Entry 3J8F (electron microscopy, 3.70 A resolution); this record covers chains 1 and 2 of the 5 polymer chains in the assembly.

Chain 1:
Name: Capsid protein VP1
Organism: Human poliovirus 1 Mahoney
Reference sequence: P03300 (POLG_POL1M); residues 1-302 here correspond to UniProt positions 580-881 (UniProt number = residue number + 579)
Sequence (302 residues; row label = number of the first residue in the row):
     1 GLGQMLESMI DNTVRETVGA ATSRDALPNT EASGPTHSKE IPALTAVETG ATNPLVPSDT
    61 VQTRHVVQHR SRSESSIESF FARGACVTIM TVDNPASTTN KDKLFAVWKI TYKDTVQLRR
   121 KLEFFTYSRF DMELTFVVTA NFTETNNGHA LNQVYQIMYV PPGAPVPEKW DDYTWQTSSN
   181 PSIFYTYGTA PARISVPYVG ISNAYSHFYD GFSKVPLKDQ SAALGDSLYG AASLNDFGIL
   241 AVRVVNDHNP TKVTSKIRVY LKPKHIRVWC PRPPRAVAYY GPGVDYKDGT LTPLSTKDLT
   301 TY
Not modelled in the structure: 1-19
Curated features (UniProtKB/Swiss-Prot):
  - region: Gly-1 to Ala-21 (Amphipathic alpha-helix)
  - site: Tyr-302 (Cleavage)
Reported in the primary citation:
  - conformationally variable residues (loop rearrangement): Thr-145 to Gly-148, Pro-162 to Pro-165, Thr-174 to Thr-177, Asn-203 to Tyr-205, Ser-233 to Asp-236, Asp-236 to Phe-237
  - contacts within the chain: Lys-109/Leu-234 (backbone contact)

Chain 2:
Name: Capsid protein VP2
Organism: Human poliovirus 1 Mahoney
Reference sequence: P03300 (POLG_POL1M); residues 1-272 here correspond to UniProt positions 70-341 (UniProt number = residue number + 69)
Sequence (272 residues; each row starts with the number of its first residue):
     1 SPNIEACGYS DRVLQLTLGN STITTQEAAN SVVAYGRWPE YLRDSEANPV DQPTEPDVAA
    61 CRFYTLDTVS WTKESRGWWW KLPDALRDMG LFGQNMYYHY LGRSGYTVHV QCNASKFHQG
   121 ALGVFAVPEM CLAGDSNTTT MHTSYQNANP GEKGGTFTGT FTPDNNQTSP ARRFCPVDYL
   181 LGNGTLLGNA FVFPHQIINL RTNNCATLVL PYVNSLSIDS MVKHNNWGIA ILPLAPLNFA
   241 SESSPEIPIT LTIAPMCCEF NGLRNITLPR LQ
Not modelled in the structure: 1-5
Curated features (UniProtKB/Swiss-Prot):
  - site: Gln-272 (Cleavage)
Reported in the primary citation:
  - conformationally variable residues (loop rearrangement): Thr-140 to Thr-143, Asn-166 to Thr-168, Ala-240 to Ser-243

How chain 1 and chain 2 interact:
Pairs across the interface (94):
  Glu-48(1) / Ala-29(2)
  Glu-48(1) / Gln-196(2)
  Glu-48(1) / Ile-197(2)
  Glu-48(1) / Asn-199(2)  hydrogen bond
  Glu-48(1) / Thr-202(2)
  Glu-48(1) / Asn-203(2)
  Thr-49(1) / Val-32(2)
  Gly-50(1) / His-195(2)
  Thr-126(1) / Glu-129(2)
  Tyr-127(1) / Glu-129(2)  hydrogen bond
  Tyr-127(1) / Val-213(2)
  Tyr-127(1) / Asn-214(2)
  Tyr-127(1) / Ser-215(2)
  Ser-202(1) / Ser-215(2)
  Ser-202(1) / Leu-216(2)
  Asn-203(1) / Ser-215(2)  hydrogen bond (backbone-backbone)
  Ala-204(1) / Ser-215(2)
  Phe-208(1) / Glu-129(2)
  Phe-208(1) / Cys-131(2)
  Tyr-209(1) / Cys-131(2)
  Tyr-209(1) / His-224(2)
  Asp-210(1) / Lys-81(2)  salt bridge
  Asp-210(1) / Glu-129(2)  hydrogen bond (backbone-side chain)
  Asp-210(1) / Met-130(2)
  Asp-210(1) / Cys-131(2)
  Asp-210(1) / His-224(2)
  Asp-210(1) / Asn-225(2)  hydrogen bond (backbone-backbone)
  Gly-211(1) / Lys-223(2)
  Phe-212(1) / Thr-143(2)
  Phe-212(1) / Tyr-145(2)  hydrophobic
  Phe-212(1) / Ala-148(2)  hydrophobic
  Phe-212(1) / Lys-223(2)
  Val-215(1) / Val-222(2)  hydrophobic
  Val-215(1) / Lys-223(2)
  Pro-216(1) / Tyr-145(2)
  Pro-216(1) / Pro-269(2)
  Pro-216(1) / Arg-270(2)  hydrogen bond (backbone-backbone)
  Leu-217(1) / Thr-267(2)
  Lys-218(1) / Leu-268(2)
  Lys-218(1) / Pro-269(2)
  Lys-218(1) / Arg-270(2)
  Gln-220(1) / Arg-270(2)  hydrogen bond (backbone-side chain)
  Ser-221(1) / Arg-270(2)
  Ala-222(1) / Arg-270(2)
  Asp-226(1) / Arg-172(2)  salt bridge
  Leu-228(1) / Met-141(2)
  Tyr-229(1) / Met-130(2)
  Tyr-229(1) / Cys-131(2)
  Tyr-229(1) / Leu-132(2)
  Tyr-229(1) / Met-141(2)  hydrogen bond (backbone-backbone)
  Cys-270(1) / Tyr-35(2)
  Cys-270(1) / Val-213(2)  hydrophobic
  Pro-271(1) / Val-192(2)
  Arg-272(1) / Val-127(2)
  Arg-272(1) / Pro-128(2)  hydrogen bond (side chain-backbone)
  Arg-272(1) / Glu-129(2)  hydrogen bond (side chain-backbone)
  Arg-272(1) / Asn-183(2)
  Arg-272(1) / Phe-193(2)
  Pro-273(1) / Thr-185(2)  hydrogen bond (backbone-side chain)
  Pro-273(1) / Asn-189(2)
  Pro-273(1) / Phe-193(2)
  Pro-274(1) / Thr-185(2)  hydrogen bond (backbone-side chain)
  Pro-274(1) / Asn-189(2)
  Arg-275(1) / Asn-183(2)
  Arg-275(1) / Gly-184(2)
  Ala-276(1) / Leu-180(2)  hydrophobic
  Ala-276(1) / Gly-184(2)  hydrogen bond (backbone-backbone)
  Ala-276(1) / Thr-185(2)
  Ala-276(1) / Leu-186(2)
  Val-277(1) / Leu-180(2)  hydrophobic
  Val-277(1) / Gly-184(2)
  Tyr-280(1) / Asn-137(2)  hydrogen bond (side chain-backbone)
  Tyr-280(1) / Thr-138(2)  hydrogen bond (side chain-backbone)
  Tyr-280(1) / Thr-140(2)
  Pro-282(1) / Thr-140(2)
  Gly-283(1) / Met-141(2)
  Val-284(1) / Cys-131(2)
  Asp-285(1) / Ala-133(2)
  Asp-285(1) / Gly-134(2)
  Asp-285(1) / Thr-140(2)
  Asp-285(1) / Met-141(2)  hydrogen bond (side chain-backbone)
  Tyr-286(1) / Ala-133(2)  hydrophobic
  Tyr-286(1) / Phe-161(2)  hydrophobic
  Tyr-286(1) / Cys-175(2)  hydrogen bond (side chain-backbone)
  Tyr-286(1) / Val-177(2)  hydrogen bond (side chain-backbone)
  Tyr-286(1) / Gly-182(2)
  Tyr-286(1) / Gly-184(2)
  Asp-288(1) / Asn-137(2)  hydrogen bond (backbone-side chain)
  Asp-288(1) / Pro-163(2)
  Leu-291(1) / Phe-161(2)  hydrophobic
  Leu-291(1) / Tyr-179(2)  hydrogen bond (backbone-side chain)
  Leu-291(1) / Leu-180(2)  hydrophobic
  Pro-293(1) / Tyr-179(2)
  Leu-294(1) / Leu-186(2)  hydrophobic
Interface residues without a listed pair, chain 1 (48 interface residues in all): Val-47, Ser-206, Ser-213, Ser-227, Gly-281, Lys-287, Thr-292
Interface residues without a listed pair, chain 2 (61 interface residues in all): Asn-30, Ser-144, Gln-146, Thr-160, Phe-174, Pro-176, Ala-190, Ser-217, Asn-226
From the paper, about this interface:
  - residue pairs: Asp-285(1)/Met-141(2) (hydrogen bond), Thr-140(2)/Asp-285(1)
  - interface residues, chain 1: Asp-285(1)

Overview:
The interface between chain 1 and chain 2 involves 48 residues on one side and 61 on the other; the contacts
include 20 hydrogen bonds and 2 salt bridges. Polar contacts include Asp-210(1)/Lys-81(2),
Asp-226(1)/Arg-172(2) and Glu-48(1)/Asn-199(2). The paper describes a hydrogen bond between Asp-285(1) and
Met-141(2); a contact between Thr-140(2) and Asp-285(1). From the paper: the interface residue Asp-285(1);
conformational variability at Thr-145(1), Pro-162(1) and Thr-140(2) among others.
Here chain 1 is Capsid protein VP1 and chain 2 is Capsid protein VP2, both from Human poliovirus 1 Mahoney.
Entry 3J8F (Cryo-EM reconstruction of poliovirus-receptor complex) was determined by electron microscopy (same
publication as 3J9F).
